PDB entry 9E2X | electron microscopy, 3.50 A resolution | chains F and 4 of the 15 polymer chains in the assembly

[Chain F]
Molecule: Leading strand DNA template
Organism: synthetic construct
Sequence (48 nucleotides; row label = number of the first residue in the row):
    15 TCGTGCTGAGTGATATCTGCTTTGGGTGGGTGGGTGGGTTGAGGCAAT

[Chain 4]
Molecule: DNA replication licensing factor MCM4
Organism: Saccharomyces cerevisiae W303
Notes: EC 3.6.4.12
UniProtKB: P30665 (MCM4_YEAST); residues 1-933 here = UniProt positions 1-933
Amino-acid sequence (933 residues; numbered 1 to 933; the number before each row is that of its first residue):
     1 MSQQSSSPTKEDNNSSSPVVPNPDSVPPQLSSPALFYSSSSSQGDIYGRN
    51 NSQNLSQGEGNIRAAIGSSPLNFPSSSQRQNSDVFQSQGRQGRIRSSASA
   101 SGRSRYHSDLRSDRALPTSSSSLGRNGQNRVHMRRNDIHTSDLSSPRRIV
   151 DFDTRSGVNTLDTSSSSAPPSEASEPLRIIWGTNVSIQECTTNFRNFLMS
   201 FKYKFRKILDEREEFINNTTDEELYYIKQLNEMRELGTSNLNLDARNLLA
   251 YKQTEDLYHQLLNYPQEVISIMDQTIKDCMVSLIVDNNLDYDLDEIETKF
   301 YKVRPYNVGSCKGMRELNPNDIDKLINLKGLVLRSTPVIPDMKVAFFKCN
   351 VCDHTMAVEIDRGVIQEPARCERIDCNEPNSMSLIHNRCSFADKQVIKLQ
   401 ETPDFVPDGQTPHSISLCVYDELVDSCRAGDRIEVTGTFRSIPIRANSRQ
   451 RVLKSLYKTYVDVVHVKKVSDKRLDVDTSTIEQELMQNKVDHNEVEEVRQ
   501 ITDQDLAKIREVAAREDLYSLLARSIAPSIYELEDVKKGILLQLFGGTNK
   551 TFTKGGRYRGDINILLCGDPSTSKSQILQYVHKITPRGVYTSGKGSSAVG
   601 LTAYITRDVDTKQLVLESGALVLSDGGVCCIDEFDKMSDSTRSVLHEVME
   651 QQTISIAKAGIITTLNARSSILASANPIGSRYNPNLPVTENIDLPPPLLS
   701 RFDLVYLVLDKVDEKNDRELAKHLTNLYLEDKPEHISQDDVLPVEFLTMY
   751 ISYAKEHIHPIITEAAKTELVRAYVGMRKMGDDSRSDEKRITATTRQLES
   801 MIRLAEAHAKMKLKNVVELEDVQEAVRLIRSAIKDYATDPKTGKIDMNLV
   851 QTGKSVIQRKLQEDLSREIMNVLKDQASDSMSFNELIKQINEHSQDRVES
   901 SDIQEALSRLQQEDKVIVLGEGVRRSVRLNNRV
Disordered / not traced: 1-174, 470-500, 729-738, 782-791, 837-933
UniProt features mapped onto this chain:
  - motif: Ser700 to Asp703 (Arginine finger)
  - binding site (ATP): Gly568 to Ser575
  - modified residue (Phosphoserine): Ser52, Ser56, Ser69
  - mutagenesis: Lys574 (K574A: Loss of MCM2-7 complex helicase activity)
Metal / ion sites: Zn2+: Cys349, Cys352, Cys371, Cys376; Mg2+: Ser575, Asp632 (together with ADP)
Small-molecule neighbours:
  - ADP (adenosine-5'-diphosphate), molecule 1: Ser529, Ile530, Tyr531, Leu533, Asp569, Pro570, Ser571, Thr572, Ser573, Lys574, Ser575, Gln576, Leu720, Leu724
  - ADP, molecule 2: Tyr558, Glu650, Arg701, Thr795, Arg796, Glu799

[Chain F / chain 4 interface]
Contacting residue pairs (12):
  DT25(F) - Arg370(4)  salt bridge to the phosphate
  DG40(F) - Lys612(4)  salt bridge to the phosphate
  DT41(F) - Arg334(4)  base contact
  DT41(F) - Lys398(4)  base contact
  DG57(F) - Ala659(4)  phosphate contact
  DG58(F) - Lys658(4)  phosphate contact
  DG58(F) - Ala659(4)  hydrogen bond to the phosphate
  DC59(F) - Val599(4)  phosphate contact
  DC59(F) - Tyr604(4)  sugar contact
  DC59(F) - Ile605(4)  phosphate contact
  DC59(F) - Lys658(4)  salt bridge to the phosphate
  DA60(F) - Ser597(4)  hydrogen bond to the phosphate
Also at the interface, not in a pair above, chain 4 (12 interface residues in all): Gly600, Ala603

[In short]
The interface between chain F and chain 4 involves 7 residues on one side and 12 on the other, with 2 hydrogen
bonds and 3 salt bridges. Polar pairs include DG58(F)-Ala659(4), DA60(F)-Ser597(4) and DT25(F)-Arg370(4).
Bound to chain 4: ADP.
Chain F is Leading strand DNA template (synthetic construct) and chain 4 is DNA replication licensing factor
MCM4 (Saccharomyces cerevisiae W303); the structure, Cryo-EM structure of yeast CMG helicase stalled at
G4-containing DNA template, state 2, was determined by electron microscopy (same publication as 9E2W, 9E2Y and
9E2Z).
